PDB entry 5W6D | X-ray diffraction, 3.20 A resolution | chains G and H of the 6 polymer chains in the assembly

Chain G:
Molecule: BG505-SOSIP.v4.1-GT1-N137A gp120
Source organism: Human immunodeficiency virus 1
Amino-acid sequence (474 residues; each row starts with the number of its first residue; note: 11 numbers in that range are skipped by the numbering (no residue carries them; nothing is unmodelled there)):
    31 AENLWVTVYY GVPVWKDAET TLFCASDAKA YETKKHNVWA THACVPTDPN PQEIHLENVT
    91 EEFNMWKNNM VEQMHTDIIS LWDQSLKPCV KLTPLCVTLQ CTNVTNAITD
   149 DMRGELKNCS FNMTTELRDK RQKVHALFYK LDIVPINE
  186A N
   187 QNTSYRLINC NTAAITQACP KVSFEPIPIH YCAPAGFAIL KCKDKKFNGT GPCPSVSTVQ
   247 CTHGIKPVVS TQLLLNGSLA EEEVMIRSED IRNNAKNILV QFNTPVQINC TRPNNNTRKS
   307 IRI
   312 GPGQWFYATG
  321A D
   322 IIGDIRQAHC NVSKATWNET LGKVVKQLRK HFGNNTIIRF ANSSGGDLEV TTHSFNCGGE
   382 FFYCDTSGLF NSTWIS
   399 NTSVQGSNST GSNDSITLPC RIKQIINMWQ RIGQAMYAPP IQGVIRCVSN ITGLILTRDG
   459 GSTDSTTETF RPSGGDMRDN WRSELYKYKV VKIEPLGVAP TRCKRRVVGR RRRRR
Unresolved in the structure: 31, 62-63, 135-136, 149-151, 399-410, 507-513
Disulfides: Cys54-Cys74, Cys119-Cys205, Cys126-Cys196, Cys131-Cys157, Cys218-Cys247, Cys228-Cys239, Cys296-Cys331, Cys378-Cys445, Cys385-Cys418
Glycans and other covalent adducts: glycan linked to Asn88, Asn332; N-acetylglucosamine (NAG) linked to Asn156, Asn160, Asn234, Asn262, Asn295, Asn301, Asn363, Asn392, Asn448
From the paper describing this entry:
  - contacts within the chain: Arg308-Trp316, Trp316-Tyr318, Thr455-Ser471 (hydrogen bond)
  - post-translational modification sites: Asn156, Asn301, Asn332

Chain H:
Molecule: 9H FAB heavy chain
Source organism: Homo sapiens
Notes: antibody fragment or engineered binder
Amino-acid sequence (236 residues; numbered 1 to 215 plus 21 insertion-coded residues; the number before each row is that of its first residue; a row labelled like 82A-82C holds insertion residues (82A, then the next letters in order)):
     1 QVQLQESGPG LVKPSETLSL TCSVSGASIS DHYWSWIRQS PGKGLEWIGY VYDSGDTNYN
    61 PSLKSRVNLS LDTSKNQVSL SL
82A-82C TAV
    83 TAADSAIYYC ARTQHGRR
100A-100R IYGIVAFREWFTYFYMDV
   101 WGQGTPVTVS SASTKGPSVF PLAPSSKSTS GGTAALGCLV KDYFPEPVTV SWNSGALTSG
   161 VHTFPAVLQS SGLYSLSSVV TVPSSSLGTQ TYICNVNHKP SNTKVDKKVE PKSCD
Unresolved in the structure: 127-129, 214-215
Disulfides: Cys22-Cys92, Cys138-Cys194

How chain G and chain H interact:
Residue-residue contacts - 9 pairs, chain G then chain H:
  Asp325(G) - Tyr100B(H)
  Arg327(G) - Tyr100B(H)
  Arg327(G) - Gly100C(H)
  Arg327(G) - Ile100D(H)
  Arg327(G) - Glu100I(H)  salt bridge
  Gln328(G) - Phe100G(H)
  Gln328(G) - Glu100I(H)
  His330(G) - Ile100D(H)
  Pro417(G) - Phe100G(H)  hydrophobic
Also at the interface, not in a pair above, chain G (7 interface residues in all): Ile326, Thr415

Overview:
7 residues of chain G face 5 of chain H across their interface, with 1 salt bridge. The salt-bridged pair is
Arg327(G)-Glu100I(H). Covalently linked N-acetylglucosamine: at Asn88(G), Asn156(G), Asn160(G), Asn234(G),
Asn262(G) and Asn295(G) and 5 more. From the paper: modification sites Asn156(G), Asn301(G) and Asn332(G);
contacts within the chain involving Trp316(G), Arg308(G) and Tyr318(G) among others.
Here chain G is BG505-SOSIP.v4.1-GT1-N137A gp120 (Human immunodeficiency virus 1) and chain H is 9H FAB heavy
chain (Homo sapiens). Entry 5W6D (Crystal structure of BG505-SOSIP.v4.1-GT1-N137A in complex with Fabs 35022
and 9H/109L) was determined by X-ray diffraction.
